Entry 7VP1 (X-ray diffraction, 2.90 A resolution); this record covers chains B and C of the 4 polymer chains in the assembly.

# Chain B
Protein: Transcription factor TCP10
Organism: Arabidopsis thaliana
UniProtKB: O82277 (TCP10_ARATH); numbering as in UniProt (aligned over 1-87)
Chain sequence (107 residues; row label = number of the first residue in the row; numbers below 1 keep their minus sign (Mse-19 is residue -19)):
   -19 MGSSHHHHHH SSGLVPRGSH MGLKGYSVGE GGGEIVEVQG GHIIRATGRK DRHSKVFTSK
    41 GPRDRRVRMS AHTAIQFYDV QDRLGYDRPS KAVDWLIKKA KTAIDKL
Disordered / not traced: -19 to 31, 86-87
Construct notes: initiating methionine (-19); expression tag (-18 to 0); engineered mutation Mse49 (Leu in O82277)
Modified / non-standard residues: Mse-19 (selenomethionine); Mse1 (selenomethionine); Mse49 (selenomethionine)
What the authors report for this chain:
  - conformationally variable residues: Arg48
  - binding site for the 12-nt DNA strand: His33

# Chain C
Molecule: 12-nt DNA strand
Sequence (12 nucleotides; numbered 1 to 12; the number before each row is that of its first residue):
     1 ATGTGGTCCC CC

# Chain B / chain C interface
Residue-residue contacts (9; chain B residue first):
  Arg32(B) - DC8(C)  base contact
  Arg32(B) - DC9(C)  base contact
  Arg32(B) - DC10(C)  base contact
  Asp44(B) - DT7(C)  phosphate contact
  Arg46(B) - DC8(C)  base contact
  Arg48(B) - DG5(C)  phosphate contact
  Arg48(B) - DG6(C)  hydrogen bond to the base
  Arg48(B) - DT7(C)  base contact
  Ser50(B) - DG5(C)  phosphate contact
Also at the interface, not in a pair above, chain B (7 interface residues in all): His33, Mse49

# In short
7 residues of chain B and 6 residues of chain C are in contact, with 1 hydrogen bond. Its one hydrogen-bonded
contact is Arg48(B)-DG6(C). From the paper: a binding site for the 12-nt DNA strand at His33(B);
conformational variability at Arg48(B).
Chain B is Transcription factor TCP10 (Arabidopsis thaliana) and chain C is a 12-nt DNA strand; the structure,
Structure of a transcription factor and DNA complex, was determined by X-ray diffraction, deposited together
with 7VP2, 7VP4, 7VP5 and 7VP7.
